PDB entry 6LFF | X-ray diffraction, 1.79 A resolution | chains A and C of the 3 polymer chains in the assembly

== Chain A ==
Molecule: DNA-binding protein SATB1
Organism: Homo sapiens
UniProt: Q01826 (SATB1_HUMAN); residue numbers follow UniProt; this construct covers 368-452
Amino-acid sequence (93 residues; each row starts with the number of its first residue):
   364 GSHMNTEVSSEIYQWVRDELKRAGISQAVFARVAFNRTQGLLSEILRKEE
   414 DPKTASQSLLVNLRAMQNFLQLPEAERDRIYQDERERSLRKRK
Not modelled in the structure: 364-370, 453-456
Construct notes: expression tag (364-367, 453-456)
Curated features (UniProtKB/Swiss-Prot):
  - binding site (DNA): Gln390, Arg400 to Arg410, Asn425
  - natural variant: Gln402 (Q402R: In DHDBV), Glu407 (E407G: In DHDBV; E407Q: In DHDBV), Glu413 (E413K: In DHDBV), Gln420 (Q420R: In DHDBV)
  - mutagenesis: Ser373 (S373A: Slightly reduced MAR-DNA-binding), Arg380 (R380N: Reduced MAR-DNA-binding), Lys384 (K384N: Impaired MAR-DNA-binding), Arg395 (R395N: Reduced MAR-DNA-binding), Gln402 (Q402A: Impaired MAR-DNA-binding), Gly403 (G403A: Impaired MAR-DNA-binding), Ser406 (S406A: Impaired MAR-DNA-binding), Arg410 (R410N: Impaired MAR-DNA-binding), Lys411 (K411R: Normal sumoylation), Lys416 (K416N: Impaired MAR-DNA-binding), Arg427 (R427N: Reduced MAR-DNA-binding), Arg442 (R442N: Reduced MAR-DNA-binding), 1 further mutagenesis entry in UniProt
What the authors report for this chain:
  - binding site for the 12-nt DNA strand (chain C): Arg400, Thr401, Leu404, Leu422, Asn425
  - conformationally variable residues (side-chain flip): Arg400
  - binding site for the 12-nt DNA strand: Gln390, Ser406, Arg410

== Chain C ==
Molecule: 12-nt DNA strand
Sequence (12 nucleotides; each row starts with the number of its first residue):
     1 GXXAATATATGC
Modified positions: C7R (2'-deoxy-5'-O-thiophosphonocytidine) at position 2; PST (thymidine-5'-thiophosphate) at position 3

== Chain A / chain C interface ==
Residue-residue contacts (11; chain A residue first):
  Asn399(A) with PST_3(C), base contact
  Arg400(A) with C7R_2(C), salt bridge to the phosphate; PST_3(C), salt bridge to the phosphate
  Thr401(A) with PST_3(C), hydrogen bond to the phosphate; DA4(C), phosphate contact
  Leu404(A) with C7R_2(C), phosphate contact; PST_3(C), base contact
  Ser419(A) with DG1(C), hydrogen bond to the phosphate
  Ser421(A) with DG1(C), hydrogen bond to the phosphate; C7R_2(C), base contact
  Asn425(A) with C7R_2(C), hydrogen bond to the phosphate
Also at the interface, not in a pair above, chain A (10 interface residues in all): Gln402, Gly403, Leu422
Also at the interface, not in a pair above, chain C (5 interface residues in all): DA5

== Overview ==
Chain A and chain C form an interface of 10 and 5 residues respectively, with 4 hydrogen bonds and 2 salt
bridges. Polar pairs include Thr401(A)-PST_3(C), Ser419(A)-DG1(C) and Ser421(A)-DG1(C). From the paper: a
binding site for the 12-nt DNA strand (chain C) at Arg400(A), Thr401(A) and Leu404(A) among others; a binding
site for the 12-nt DNA strand at Gln390(A), Ser406(A) and Arg410(A).
Chain A is DNA-binding protein SATB1 (Homo sapiens) and chain C is a 12-nt DNA strand; the structure,
transcription factor SATB1 CUTr1 domain in complex with a phosphorothioate DNA, was determined by X-ray
diffraction.
